7PEZ - chains l and J of the 11 polymer chains in the assembly; structure by electron microscopy, 7.90 A resolution (low resolution: residue-level contacts below are approximate; hydrogen-bond / salt-bridge calls are withheld).

[Chain l]
Protein: Histone H4
Organism: Homo sapiens
UniProtKB: P62805 (H4_HUMAN); residues 0-102 here correspond to UniProt positions 1-103 (UniProt number = residue number + 1)
Sequence (103 residues; each row starts with the number of its first residue; numbering starts at 0):
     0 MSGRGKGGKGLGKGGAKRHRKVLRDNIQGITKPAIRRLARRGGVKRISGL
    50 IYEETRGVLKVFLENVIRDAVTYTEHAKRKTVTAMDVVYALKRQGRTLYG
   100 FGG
Unresolved in the structure: 0-19
Curated features (UniProtKB/Swiss-Prot):
  - DNA-binding region: Lys16 to Lys20
  - modified residue: Ser1 (N-acetylserine), Arg3 (Asymmetric dimethylarginine), Lys5 (N6-(2-hydroxyisobutyryl)lysine), Lys8 (N6-(2-hydroxyisobutyryl)lysine), Lys12 (N6-(2-hydroxyisobutyryl)lysine), Lys16 (N6-(2-hydroxyisobutyryl)lysine), Lys20 (N6,N6,N6-trimethyllysine), Lys31 (N6-(2-hydroxyisobutyryl)lysine), Lys44 (N6-(2-hydroxyisobutyryl)lysine), Ser47 (Phosphoserine), Tyr51 (Phosphotyrosine), Lys59 (N6-(2-hydroxyisobutyryl)lysine), Lys77 (N6-(2-hydroxyisobutyryl)lysine), Lys79 (N6-(2-hydroxyisobutyryl)lysine), Thr80 (Phosphothreonine), Tyr88 (Phosphotyrosine), Lys91 (N6-(2-hydroxyisobutyryl)lysine)
  - cross-link (Glycyl lysine isopeptide (Lys-Gly)): Lys12 (interchain with G-Cter in SUMO2), Lys20 (interchain with G-Cter in SUMO2), Lys31 (interchain with G-Cter in SUMO2), Lys59 (interchain with G-Cter in SUMO2), Lys79 (interchain with G-Cter in SUMO2), Lys91 (interchain with G-Cter in SUMO2)

[Chain J]
Molecule: 182-nt DNA strand
Organism: synthetic construct
Sequence (182 nucleotides; row label = number of the first residue in the row):
     3 CGGCACTGGAACAGGATGTATATATGTGACACGTGCCTGGAGACTAGGGA
    53 GTAATCCCCTTGGCGGTTAAAACGCGGGGGACAGCGCGTACGTGCGTTTA
   103 AGCGGTGCTAGAGCTGTCTACGACCAATTGAGCGGCCTCGGCACCGGGAT
   153 TCTCCAGGGGATCCGGATGCTCGGGTCCGGCA

[Interface between chain l and chain J]
Pairs across the interface - 14 pairs, chain l then chain J:
  Arg35(l) with DG94(J)
  Arg39(l) with DG94(J)
  Lys44(l) with DG94(J)
  Arg45(l) with DC93(J); DG94(J)
  Ile46(l) with DC93(J); DG94(J)
  Ser47(l) with DC93(J)
  Gly48(l) with DC93(J)
  Lys77(l) with DA114(J)
  Arg78(l) with DA114(J)
  Lys79(l) with DG113(J); DA114(J)
  Thr80(l) with DA114(J)
Interface residues without a listed pair, chain J (5 interface residues in all): DA92

[In short]
11 residues of chain l face 5 of chain J across their interface. UniProt lists a DNA-binding region on chain
l.
Here chain l is Histone H4 (Homo sapiens) and chain J is a 182-nt DNA strand (synthetic construct). Entry 7PEZ
(Nucleosome 4 of the 4x177 nucleosome array containing H1) was determined by electron microscopy, deposited
together with 7PET, 7PEU, 7PEV, 7PEW, 7PEX, 7PEY and 16 further entries.
